PDB entry 6T6L | X-ray diffraction, 1.76 A resolution | chain A

# Chain A
Protein: Nucleoprotein
From: Mopeia mammarenavirus
Notes: EC 3.1.13.-
Reference sequence: Q5S581 (Q5S581_MOPEI); residues 365-570 here = UniProt positions 365-570
Chain sequence (206 residues; each row starts with the number of its first residue):
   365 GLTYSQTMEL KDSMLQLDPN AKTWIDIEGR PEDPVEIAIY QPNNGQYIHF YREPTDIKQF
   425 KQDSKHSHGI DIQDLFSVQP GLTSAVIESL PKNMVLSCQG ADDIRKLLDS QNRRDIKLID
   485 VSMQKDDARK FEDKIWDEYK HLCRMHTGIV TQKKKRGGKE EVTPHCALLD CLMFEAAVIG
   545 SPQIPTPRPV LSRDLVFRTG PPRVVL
Ion coordination: Mn2+: Asp-390, Glu-392, Asp-534; Zn2+: Glu-400, Cys-507, His-510, Cys-530
What the authors report for this chain:
  - conformationally variable residues (order/disorder transition): Val-514 to Val-526
  - catalytic residues: Asp-467, His-529 (citing earlier work)

# Summary
Asp-390, Glu-392 and Asp-534 form the Mn2+ site. Glu-400, Cys-507, His-510 and Cys-530 form the Zn2+ site. The
paper reports catalytic residues Asp-467 and His-529; conformational variability at Val-514.
Chain A is Nucleoprotein (Mopeia mammarenavirus); the structure, Mopeia Virus Exonuclease domain complexed
soak with Alendronate, was determined by X-ray diffraction, deposited together with 6SX8, 6SY8 and 6T2A.
